Entry 1FCC (X-ray diffraction, 3.20 A resolution); this record covers chains A and B of the 4 polymer chains in the assembly.

[Chain A (and B)]
Molecule: IGG1 MO61 FC
Source organism: Homo sapiens
Notes: chain B of this document is another copy of the same molecule, construct and numbering; everything in this record applies to it too
UniProt: P01857 (IGHG1_HUMAN); residues 238-443 here correspond to UniProt positions 121-326 (UniProt number = residue number - 117)
Sequence (206 residues; numbered 238 to 443; the number before each row is that of its first residue):
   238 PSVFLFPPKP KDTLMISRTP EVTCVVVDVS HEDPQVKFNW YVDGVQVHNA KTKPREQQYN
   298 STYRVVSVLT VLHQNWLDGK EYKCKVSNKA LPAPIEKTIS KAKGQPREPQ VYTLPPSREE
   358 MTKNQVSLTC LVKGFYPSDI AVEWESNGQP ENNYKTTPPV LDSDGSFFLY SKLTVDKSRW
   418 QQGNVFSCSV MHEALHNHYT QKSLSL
Differences from the reference sequence: conflict Q272 (Glu155 in P01857), Q283 (Glu166 in P01857), Q294 (Glu177 in P01857), N312 (Asp195 in P01857), D315 (Asn198 in P01857), E356 (Asp239 in P01857), M358 (Leu241 in P01857)
Swiss-Prot annotation at these positions:
  - glycosylation: N297 (N-linked (GlcNAc...) (complex) asparagine)
Disulfide bonds: C261-C321, C367-C425

[Chain A / chain B interface]
Residue-residue contacts (37):
  Q347(A) - K360(B)
  Y349(A) - S354(B)
  Y349(A) - E357(B)
  L351(A) - L351(B)  hydrophobic
  L351(A) - T366(B)
  S354(A) - Y349(B)
  S354(A) - K439(B)
  E356(A) - Y349(B)
  E356(A) - K439(B)  salt bridge
  E357(A) - Y349(B)
  E357(A) - K370(B)  salt bridge
  K360(A) - Q347(B)  hydrogen bond
  K360(A) - Y349(B)
  Q362(A) - K370(B)
  S364(A) - K370(B)  hydrogen bond
  T366(A) - Y407(B)  hydrogen bond
  K370(A) - E357(B)  salt bridge
  K370(A) - S364(B)
  N390(A) - S400(B)  hydrogen bond
  K392(A) - L398(B)
  K392(A) - F405(B)
  T394(A) - V397(B)
  T394(A) - F405(B)
  V397(A) - T394(B)
  L398(A) - K392(B)
  D399(A) - K409(B)  salt bridge
  S400(A) - N390(B)
  F405(A) - T394(B)
  F405(A) - K409(B)
  Y407(A) - T366(B)  hydrogen bond
  Y407(A) - Y407(B)  hydrophobic
  Y407(A) - K409(B)
  K409(A) - L368(B)
  K409(A) - D399(B)  salt bridge
  K409(A) - F405(B)
  K409(A) - Y407(B)
  K439(A) - E356(B)  salt bridge
Other interface residues (no listed pair), chain A (25 interface residues in all): P352, L368, P395
Other interface residues (no listed pair), chain B (24 interface residues in all): T350, P395

[Summary]
The interface between chain A and chain B involves 25 residues on one side and 24 on the other, with 5
hydrogen bonds and 6 salt bridges. Among the polar pairs are E356(A)-K439(B), E357(A)-K370(B) and
D399(A)-K409(B).
Chain A and chain B are both IGG1 MO61 FC (Homo sapiens); the structure, Crystal structure of the C2 fragment
of streptococcal protein G in complex with the FC domain ..., was determined by X-ray diffraction.
